Entry 7BV6 (X-ray diffraction, 3.05 A resolution); this record covers chains B and C of the 4 polymer chains in the assembly.

# Chain B
Molecule: Syntaxin-17
Source organism: Homo sapiens
UniProt: P56962 (STX17_HUMAN); residues 142-228 here = UniProt positions 142-228
Amino-acid sequence (87 residues; row label = number of the first residue in the row):
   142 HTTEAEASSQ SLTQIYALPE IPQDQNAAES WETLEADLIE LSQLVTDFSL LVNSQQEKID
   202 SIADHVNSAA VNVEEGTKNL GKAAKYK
Unresolved in the structure: 142-167
Curated features (UniProtKB/Swiss-Prot):
  - modified residue: Tyr157 (Phosphotyrosine)
Reported in the primary citation:
  - mutagenesis - F189Q: unchanged binding to GABARAP
  - mutagenesis - D178R: unchanged binding to STX17-SNAP29-VAMP8 SNARE complex

# Chain C
Molecule: Synaptosomal-associated protein 29
Source organism: Homo sapiens
UniProt: O95721 (SNP29_HUMAN); residues 40-130 here = UniProt positions 40-130
Amino-acid sequence (91 residues; row label = number of the first residue in the row):
    40 DRQQYLRQEV LRRAEATAAS TSRSLALMYE SEKVGVASSE ELARQRGVLE RTEKMVDKMD
   100 QDLKISQKHI NSIKSVFGGL VNYFKSKPVE T
Unresolved in the structure: 40-42, 115-130
Curated features (UniProtKB/Swiss-Prot):
  - modified residue: Ser77 (Phosphoserine), Ser78 (Phosphoserine), Ser114 (Phosphoserine), Thr130 (Phosphothreonine)

# Chain B / chain C interface
Residue-residue contacts - 46 pairs, chain B then chain C:
  Trp172(B) - Thr56(C)
  Trp172(B) - Ser59(C)
  Glu176(B) - Ser59(C)  hydrogen bond
  Glu176(B) - Arg62(C)  salt bridge
  Glu176(B) - Ser63(C)
  Leu179(B) - Ser63(C)
  Ile180(B) - Leu66(C)  hydrophobic
  Ser183(B) - Ser70(C)
  Val186(B) - Ser70(C)
  Val186(B) - Val73(C)  hydrophobic
  Val186(B) - Gly74(C)
  Phe189(B) - Ser77(C)
  Ser190(B) - Val73(C)
  Ser190(B) - Ser77(C)
  Val193(B) - Glu80(C)
  Val193(B) - Gln84(C)  hydrogen bond (backbone-side chain)
  Asn194(B) - Glu80(C)  hydrogen bond
  Gln197(B) - Glu80(C)
  Gln197(B) - Gln84(C)
  Ile200(B) - Gln84(C)
  Ile200(B) - Val87(C)  hydrophobic
  Ile200(B) - Leu88(C)  hydrophobic
  Ala204(B) - Val87(C)  hydrophobic
  Ala204(B) - Arg90(C)
  Ala204(B) - Met94(C)
  Val207(B) - Thr91(C)
  Val207(B) - Met94(C)  hydrophobic
  Val207(B) - Val95(C)  hydrophobic
  Val207(B) - Met98(C)
  Asn208(B) - Met94(C)
  Ala210(B) - Met98(C)
  Ala211(B) - Met98(C)  hydrophobic
  Val214(B) - Met98(C)  hydrophobic
  Val214(B) - Asp101(C)
  Val214(B) - Leu102(C)  hydrophobic
  Glu215(B) - Asp101(C)
  Thr218(B) - Asp101(C)  hydrogen bond (side chain-backbone)
  Thr218(B) - Ile104(C)
  Thr218(B) - Ser105(C)  hydrogen bond
  Thr218(B) - His108(C)
  Leu221(B) - Ser105(C)
  Leu221(B) - His108(C)  hydrogen bond (backbone-side chain)
  Gly222(B) - His108(C)  hydrogen bond (backbone-side chain)
  Ala225(B) - His108(C)
  Ala225(B) - Ile112(C)  hydrophobic
  Lys228(B) - Ile112(C)
Also at the interface, not in a pair above, chain B (32 interface residues in all): Ala169, Glu173, Leu175, Leu182, Gln196, Ile203, Gly217, Ala224
Also at the interface, not in a pair above, chain C (28 interface residues in all): Ala55, Thr60, Leu81, Ser111
Interface features reported in the paper:
  - pairs named by the authors: Gln84(C)-Gln196(B)

# In short
The interface between chain B and chain C involves 32 residues on one side and 28 on the other, with 7
hydrogen bonds and 1 salt bridge. Polar contacts include Glu176(B)-Arg62(C), Glu176(B)-Ser59(C) and
Val193(B)-Gln84(C). The authors report a contact between Gln84(C) and Gln196(B). The paper reports that F189Q
of chain B leaves binding to GABARAP unchanged; D178R of chain B leaves binding to STX17-SNAP29-VAMP8 SNARE
complex unchanged.
Chain B is Syntaxin-17 and chain C is Synaptosomal-associated protein 29, both from Homo sapiens; the
structure, Crystal structure of the autophagic STX17/SNAP29/VAMP8 SNARE complex, was determined by X-ray
diffraction together with 7BV4 from the same study.
